PDB entry 7TAC | electron microscopy, 3.60 A resolution | chains A and B of the 6 polymer chains in the assembly

# Chain A (and B)
Protein: Regulatory protein NPR1
Organism: Arabidopsis thaliana
Notes: chain B of this document is another copy of the same molecule, construct and numbering; everything in this record applies to it too
Reference sequence: P93002 (NPR1_ARATH); residue numbers follow UniProt; this construct covers 1-593
Amino-acid sequence (609 residues; each row starts with the number of its first residue; numbers below 1 keep their minus sign (Gly-5 is residue -5)):
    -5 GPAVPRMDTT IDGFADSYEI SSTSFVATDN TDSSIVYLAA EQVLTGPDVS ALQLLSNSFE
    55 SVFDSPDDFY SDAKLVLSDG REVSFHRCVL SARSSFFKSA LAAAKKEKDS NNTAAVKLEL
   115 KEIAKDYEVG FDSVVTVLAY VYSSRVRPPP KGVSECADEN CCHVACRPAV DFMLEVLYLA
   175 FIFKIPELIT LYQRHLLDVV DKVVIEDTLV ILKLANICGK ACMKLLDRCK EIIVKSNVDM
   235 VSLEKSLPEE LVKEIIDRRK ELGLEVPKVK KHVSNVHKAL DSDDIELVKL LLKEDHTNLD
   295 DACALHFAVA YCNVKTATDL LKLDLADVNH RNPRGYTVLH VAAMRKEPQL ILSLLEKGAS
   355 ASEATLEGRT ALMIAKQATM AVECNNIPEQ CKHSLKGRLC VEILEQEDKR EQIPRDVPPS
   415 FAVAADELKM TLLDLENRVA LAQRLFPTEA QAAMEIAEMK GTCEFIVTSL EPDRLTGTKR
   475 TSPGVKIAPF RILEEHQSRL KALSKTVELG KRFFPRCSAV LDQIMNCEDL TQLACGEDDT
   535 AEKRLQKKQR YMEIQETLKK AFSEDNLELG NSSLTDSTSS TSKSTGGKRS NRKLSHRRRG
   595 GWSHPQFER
Not modelled in the structure: -5 to 41, 101-108, 380-387, 405-603
Sequence notes: expression tag (-5 to 0, 594-603)
Metal / ion sites: Zn2+: Cys150, Cys155, His157, Cys160
Curated features (UniProtKB/Swiss-Prot):
  - zinc finger: Val147 to Arg161 (C2HC NPR-type)
  - motif: Ile345 to Leu348 (SIM3, required fo binding to SUMO3 and subsequent sumoylation), Lys537 to Lys554 (Nuclear localization signal)
  - binding site (Zn(2+)): Cys150, Cys155, His157, Cys160
  - binding site (salicylate): Arg432
  - modified residue: Ser11 (Phosphoserine), Ser15 (Phosphoserine), Ser55 (Phosphoserine), Ser59 (Phosphoserine), Cys156 (S-nitrosocysteine)
  - natural variant: Ser93 (S93N: In strain: cv. Wassilewskija), Ala96 (A96T: In strain: cv. Wassilewskija), Ala108 (deletion: In strain: cv. Wassilewskija), Ser268 (S268W: In strain: cv. Wassilewskija), Gln406 (Q406P: In strain: cv. Wassilewskija)
  - mutagenesis: Ser11 (S11A: Loss of ubiquitination and degradation, but normal interaction with SUMO3 and subsequent sumoylation associated with its localization to nuclear bodies; when associated with A-15 ...), Ser15 (S15A: Loss of ubiquitination and degradation, but normal interaction with SUMO3 and subsequent sumoylation associated with its localization to nuclear bodies; when associated with A-11 ...), Leu49 (L49D: In dim; impaired dimerization and oligomerization leading to increased nuclear accumulation, but lost ability to activate as-1 elements-containing gene promoters (e.g ...), Phe53 (F53D: In dim; impaired dimerization and oligomerization leading to increased nuclear accumulation, but lost ability to activate as-1 elements-containing gene promoters (e.g ...), Ser55 (S55A: Normal binding to SUMO3 and subsequent sumoylation associated with its localization to nuclear bodies and elevated levels of defense genes expression (e.g ...), Val56 (V56D: In dim; impaired dimerization and oligomerization leading to increased nuclear accumulation, but lost ability to activate as-1 elements-containing gene promoters (e.g ...), Ser59 (S59A: Normal binding to SUMO3 and subsequent sumoylation associated with its localization to nuclear bodies and elevated levels of defense genes expression (e.g ...), Cys82 (C82A: Prevents oligomerization but not homodimerization and leads to nuclear localization. Constitutive PR1 gene expression conferring constitutive resistance to Pseudomonas syringae pv ...), Val83 (V83K: In dim; impaired dimerization and oligomerization leading to increased nuclear accumulation, but lost ability to activate as-1 elements-containing gene promoters (e.g ...), Cys150 (C150A: Defective interaction with TGA factors (e.g. TGA3) and consequent disruption of transcriptional regulatory activity; C150Y: In npr1-2 ...), Ala151 to Asp152 (Defective interaction with TGA factors (e.g. TGA3) and consequent disruption of transcriptional regulatory activity), Cys155 (C155A: Defective interaction with TGA factors (e.g. TGA3) and consequent disruption of transcriptional regulatory activity; C155Y: In npr1-35; defective interaction with TGA factors (e.g ...), 12 further mutagenesis entries in UniProt
What the authors report for this chain:
  - mutagenesis - L281D, L284D: abolished signaling in response to SA
  - mutagenesis - H300Y, H334Y: abolished signaling (citing earlier work)
  - mutagenesis - C150A, C150Y, C155A, C155Y, C160A: decreased binding to TGA3
  - mutagenesis - C150A, C150Y, C155A, C155Y, C160A: decreased signaling
  - mutagenesis - H157A: unchanged signaling
  - mutagenesis - A151P/D152R: abolished binding to TGA3
  - mutagenesis - A151P/D152R: abolished signaling
  - mutagenesis - L346D, L393D, I397D: decreased signaling in response to SA
  - mutagenesis - L346D, L393D, Q400C/E401L/R506C: unchanged binding to TGA3
  - mutagenesis - Q400C/E401L/R506C: increased signaling
  - mutagenesis - L49D/F53D/V56D/V83K: abolished binding to Regulatory protein NPR1 (chain A)

# Chain A / chain B interface
Pairs across the interface (43; chain A residue first):
  Ala45(A) with Tyr134(B); Ser138(B)
  Leu46(A) with Ser50(B); Ser138(B)
  Gln47(A) with Leu46(B)
  Leu49(A) with Arg87(B); Val135(B); Tyr136(B)
  Ser50(A) with Leu46(B)
  Ser52(A) with Arg87(B)
  Phe53(A) with Phe53(B), hydrophobic
  Val56(A) with Ala86(B), hydrophobic
  Asp62(A) with Ser85(B); Lys92(B)
  Phe63(A) with Cys82(B); Ser85(B); Lys92(B)
  Tyr64(A) with Arg81(B); Leu95(B), hydrogen bond (side chain-backbone); Ala96(B), hydrogen bond (side chain-backbone); Lys99(B)
  His80(A) with Cys82(B)
  Arg81(A) with Tyr64(B)
  Cys82(A) with Phe63(B); His80(B); Cys82(B), hydrogen bond
  Val83(A) with Phe53(B), hydrophobic
  Ser85(A) with Phe63(B); Tyr64(B)
  Ala86(A) with Val56(B), hydrophobic
  Arg87(A) with Leu49(B); Ser52(B)
  Lys92(A) with Asp62(B), hydrogen bond (side chain-backbone); Phe63(B); Tyr64(B)
  Leu95(A) with Tyr64(B)
  Ala96(A) with Tyr64(B), hydrogen bond (backbone-side chain)
  Tyr134(A) with Ala45(B)
  Tyr136(A) with Leu49(B)
  Ser138(A) with Ala45(B), hydrogen bond (side chain-backbone); Leu46(B); Leu49(B)
  Glu181(A) with Leu48(B)
Interface residues without a listed pair, chain A (29 interface residues in all): Leu48, Lys99, Val135, Ser137
Interface residues without a listed pair, chain B (27 interface residues in all): Gln47, Val83

# In short
29 residues of chain A and 27 residues of chain B are in contact, with 6 hydrogen bonds. Among the polar pairs
are Tyr64(A)-Leu95(B), Tyr64(A)-Ala96(B) and Cys82(A)-Cys82(B). From the paper: C150A, C150Y and C155A of
chain A, among others, reduce binding to TGA3; C150A, C150Y and C155A of chain A, among others, reduce
signaling; 16 substitutions were tested in all.
Both chains are Regulatory protein NPR1 (Arabidopsis thaliana). Entry 7TAC (Cryo-EM structure of the
(TGA3)2-(NPR1)2-(TGA3)2 complex) was determined by electron microscopy together with 7MK2, 7MK3, 7TAD and 7TAE
from the same study.
